8YRK - chains A and F of the 6 polymer chains in the assembly; structure by X-ray diffraction, 2.74 A resolution.

# Chain A
Protein: Detyrosinated tubulin alpha-1B chain
From: Sus scrofa
UniProtKB: Q2XVP4 (TBA1B_PIG); residues 1-450 here = UniProt positions 1-450
Chain sequence (450 residues; row label = number of the first residue in the row):
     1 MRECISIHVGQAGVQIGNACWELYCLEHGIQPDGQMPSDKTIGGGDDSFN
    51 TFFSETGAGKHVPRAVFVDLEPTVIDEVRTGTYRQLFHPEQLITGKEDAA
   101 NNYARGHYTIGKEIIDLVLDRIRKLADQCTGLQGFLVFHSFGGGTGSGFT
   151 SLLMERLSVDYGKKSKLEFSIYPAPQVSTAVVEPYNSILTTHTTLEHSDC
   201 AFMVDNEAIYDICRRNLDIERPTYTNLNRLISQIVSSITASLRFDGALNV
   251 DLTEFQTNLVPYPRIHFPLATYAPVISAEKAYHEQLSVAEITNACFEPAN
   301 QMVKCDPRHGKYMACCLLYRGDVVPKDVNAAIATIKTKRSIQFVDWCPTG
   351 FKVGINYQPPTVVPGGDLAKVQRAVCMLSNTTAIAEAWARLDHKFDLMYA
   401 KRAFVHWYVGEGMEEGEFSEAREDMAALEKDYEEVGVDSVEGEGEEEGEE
Disordered / not traced: 438-450
Ion coordination: Ca2+: Asp-39, Thr-41, Gly-44, Glu-55
Residues lining bound ligands:
  - Tubulin polymerization-IN-41 (A1D62; (11R,16S)-11-(3,5-dichloro-4-methoxyphenyl)-4,7-dioxa-12,14-diazatetracyclo[8.7.0.03,8.012,16]heptadeca-1,3(8),9-triene-13,15-dione): Asn-101, Thr-179, Ala-180, Val-181
  - GTP (guanosine-5'-triphosphate): Gly-10, Gln-11, Ala-12, Gln-15, Ile-16, Asp-69, Asp-98, Ala-99, Ala-100, Asn-101, Ser-140, Gly-142, Gly-143, Gly-144, Thr-145, Gly-146, Ile-171, Pro-173, Val-177, Ser-178, Thr-179, Glu-183, Asn-206, Tyr-224, Leu-227, Asn-228, Ile-231
UniProt features mapped onto this chain:
  - motif: Met-1 to Cys-4 (MREC motif)
  - active site: Glu-254
  - binding site (GTP): Gly-10, Gln-11, Ala-12, Gln-15, Glu-71, Ala-99, Ser-140, Gly-143, Gly-144, Thr-145, Gly-146, Thr-179, Glu-183, Asn-206, Tyr-224, Asn-228, Leu-252
  - binding site (Mg(2+)): Glu-71
  - modified residue: Lys-40 (N6,N6,N6-trimethyllysine), Ser-48 (Phosphoserine), Ser-232 (Phosphoserine), Tyr-282 (3'-nitrotyrosine), Arg-339 (Omega-N-methylarginine), Ser-439 (Phosphoserine), Glu-443 (5-glutamyl polyglutamate), Glu-445 (5-glutamyl polyglutamate)
  - cross-link (Glycyl lysine isopeptide (Lys-Gly)): Lys-326 (interchain with G-Cter in ubiquitin), Lys-370 (interchain with G-Cter in ubiquitin)

# Chain F
Protein: Tubulin tyrosine ligase
From: Gallus gallus
UniProtKB: A0A8V0Z8P0 (A0A8V0Z8P0_CHICK); aligned to UniProt positions 1-378 over residues 1-378 (the alignment contains insertions or deletions, so no single offset holds)
Chain sequence (384 residues; row label = number of the first residue in the row):
     1 MYTFVVRDENSSVYAEVSRLLLATGQWKRLRKDNPRFNLMLGERNRLPFG
    51 RLGHEPGLVQLVNYYRGADKLCRKASLVKLIKTSPELSESCTWFPESYVI
   101 YPTNLKTPVAPAQNGIRHLINNTRTDEREVFLAAYNRRREGREGNVWIAK
   151 SSAGAKGEGILISSEASELLDFIDEQGQVHVIQKYLEKPLLLEPGHRKFD
   201 IRSWVLVDHLYNIYLYREGVLRTSSEPYNSANFQDKTCHLTNHCIQKEYS
   251 KNYGRYEEGNEMFFEEFNQYLMDALNTTLENSILLQIKHIIRSCLMCIEP
   301 AISTKHLHYQSFQLFGFDFMVDEELKVWLIEVNGAPACAQKLYAELCQGI
   351 VDVAISSVFPLADTGQKTSQPTSIFIKLHHHHHH
Disordered / not traced: 105-124, 153-157, 363-371, 381-384
Construct notes: expression tag (379-384)
Residues lining bound ligands: AMP-PCP (ACP; phosphomethylphosphonic acid adenylate ester): Lys-74, Pro-95, Ile-148, Lys-150, Gln-183, Lys-184, Tyr-185, Leu-186, Lys-198, Asp-200, Arg-202, His-239, Leu-240, Thr-241, Asn-242, Asp-318, Met-320, Ile-330, Glu-331, Asn-333

# How chain A and chain F interact
Residue-residue contacts - 23 pairs, chain A then chain F:
  Pro-175(A) / Pro-56(F)  hydrophobic
  Gln-176(A) / His-54(F)
  Glu-207(A) / Gly-53(F)
  Glu-207(A) / His-54(F)  salt bridge
  Glu-297(A) / His-306(F)  salt bridge
  Pro-298(A) / His-306(F)
  Pro-298(A) / Leu-307(F)  hydrophobic
  Lys-304(A) / His-54(F)
  Lys-304(A) / His-308(F)
  Asp-306(A) / Arg-66(F)
  Arg-308(A) / Pro-300(F)  hydrogen bond (side chain-backbone)
  Arg-308(A) / Ala-301(F)  hydrogen bond (side chain-backbone)
  Arg-308(A) / Ile-302(F)
  Arg-308(A) / Ser-303(F)  hydrogen bond (side chain-backbone)
  His-309(A) / Arg-66(F)  hydrogen bond (side chain-backbone)
  His-309(A) / Gly-67(F)
  His-309(A) / Ala-301(F)
  Ser-340(A) / Pro-300(F)
  Ser-340(A) / Ala-301(F)
  Glu-386(A) / Arg-66(F)  salt bridge
  Arg-390(A) / Gly-50(F)
  Arg-390(A) / His-54(F)
  His-393(A) / Arg-51(F)
Interface residues without a listed pair, chain A (17 interface residues in all): Ala-299, Cys-305, Lys-338, Lys-394
Interface residues without a listed pair, chain F (15 interface residues in all): Glu-55

# Overview
The interface between chain A and chain F involves 17 residues on one side and 15 on the other, with 4
hydrogen bonds and 3 salt bridges. Among the polar pairs are Glu-207(A)/His-54(F), Glu-297(A)/His-306(F) and
Glu-386(A)/Arg-66(F). Bound to chain A: GTP and Tubulin polymerization-IN-41.
Here chain A is Detyrosinated tubulin alpha-1B chain (Sus scrofa) and chain F is Tubulin tyrosine ligase
(Gallus gallus). Entry 8YRK (Tubulin-Compound KY216: stathmin-like domain complex) was determined by X-ray
diffraction.
